8KG2 - chains K and L of the 24 polymer chains in the assembly; structure by X-ray diffraction, 3.10 A resolution.

[Chain K (and L)]
Protein: Transitional endoplasmic reticulum ATPase
Source organism: Homo sapiens
Notes: chain L of this document is another copy of the same molecule, construct and numbering; everything in this record applies to it too
UniProt: P55072 (TERA_HUMAN); residue numbers follow UniProt; this construct covers 21-458
Sequence (438 residues; row label = number of the first residue in the row):
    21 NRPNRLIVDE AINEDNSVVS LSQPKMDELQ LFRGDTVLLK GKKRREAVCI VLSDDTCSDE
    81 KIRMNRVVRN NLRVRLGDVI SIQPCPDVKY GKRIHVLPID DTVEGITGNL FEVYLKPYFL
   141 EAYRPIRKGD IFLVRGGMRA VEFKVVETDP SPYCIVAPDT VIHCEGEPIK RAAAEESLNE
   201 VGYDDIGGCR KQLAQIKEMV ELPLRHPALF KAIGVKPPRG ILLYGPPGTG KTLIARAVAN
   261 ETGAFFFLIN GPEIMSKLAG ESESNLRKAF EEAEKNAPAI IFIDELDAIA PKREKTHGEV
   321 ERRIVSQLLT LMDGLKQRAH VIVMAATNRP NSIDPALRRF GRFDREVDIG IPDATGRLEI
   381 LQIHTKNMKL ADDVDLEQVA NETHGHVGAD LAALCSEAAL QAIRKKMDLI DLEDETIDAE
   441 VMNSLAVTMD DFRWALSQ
Sequence notes: engineered mutation Ala-192 (Glu in P55072), Ala-193 (Asp in P55072), Ala-194 (Glu in P55072)
UniProt features mapped onto this chain:
  - binding site (ATP): Pro-247 to Leu-253, Asn-348, His-384
  - modified residue: Ser-37 (Phosphoserine), Lys-315 (N6,N6,N6-trimethyllysine), Thr-436 (Phosphothreonine)
Residues lining bound ligands: ADP (adenosine-5'-diphosphate): Asp-205, Ile-206, Gly-207, Cys-209, Pro-246, Pro-247, Gly-248, Thr-249, Gly-250, Lys-251, Thr-252, Leu-253, Asp-304, Ile-380, Ile-383, His-384, Gly-408, Ala-409, Ala-412

[How chain K and chain L interact]
Residue-residue contacts - 70 pairs, chain K then chain L:
  Asn-21(K) / Asp-431(L)
  Asn-21(K) / Leu-432(L)
  Asn-21(K) / Glu-433(L)  hydrogen bond
  Arg-25(K) / Asp-431(L)  hydrogen bond (side chain-backbone)
  Arg-25(K) / Leu-432(L)
  Arg-25(K) / Glu-433(L)  salt bridge
  Ile-27(K) / Asp-428(L)
  Val-99(K) / Asp-431(L)
  Glu-218(K) / Arg-424(L)  hydrogen bond (backbone-side chain)
  Glu-218(K) / Trp-454(L)
  Leu-222(K) / Leu-420(L)
  Leu-222(K) / Ile-423(L)  hydrophobic
  Leu-222(K) / Arg-424(L)
  Leu-222(K) / Met-427(L)  hydrophobic
  His-226(K) / Met-427(L)
  His-226(K) / Thr-436(L)
  Ala-228(K) / Thr-436(L)
  Leu-229(K) / Ile-423(L)  hydrophobic
  Leu-229(K) / Ile-437(L)  hydrophobic
  Leu-229(K) / Met-442(L)  hydrophobic
  Phe-230(K) / Leu-420(L)  hydrophobic
  Lys-231(K) / Glu-124(L)
  Lys-231(K) / Arg-159(L)  hydrogen bond (backbone-side chain)
  Ala-232(K) / Gly-125(L)
  Ala-232(K) / Gly-157(L)
  Ala-232(K) / Arg-159(L)
  Ile-233(K) / Met-158(L)
  Ile-233(K) / Ile-423(L)  hydrophobic
  Ile-233(K) / Met-442(L)  hydrophobic
  Gly-234(K) / Met-158(L)  hydrogen bond (backbone-backbone)
  Val-235(K) / Met-158(L)  hydrophobic
  Val-235(K) / Ser-416(L)
  Val-235(K) / Ala-419(L)  hydrophobic
  Val-235(K) / Leu-420(L)  hydrophobic
  Pro-238(K) / Glu-417(L)
  Glu-283(K) / Ser-276(L)
  Arg-313(K) / Pro-311(L)
  Arg-313(K) / Lys-315(L)  hydrogen bond (side chain-backbone)
  Arg-313(K) / Thr-316(L)
  Arg-313(K) / His-317(L)
  Arg-313(K) / Glu-321(L)  salt bridge
  Glu-314(K) / Lys-315(L)  salt bridge
  His-317(K) / His-317(L)
  Glu-319(K) / His-317(L)
  Glu-319(K) / Gly-318(L)
  Glu-319(K) / Glu-319(L)
  Glu-319(K) / Val-320(L)
  Glu-319(K) / Glu-321(L)
  Arg-322(K) / His-317(L)  hydrogen bond (side chain-backbone)
  Arg-322(K) / Glu-321(L)  salt bridge
  Arg-323(K) / Met-275(L)
  Arg-323(K) / Ser-276(L)  hydrogen bond (side chain-backbone)
  Arg-323(K) / Lys-277(L)  hydrogen bond (side chain-backbone)
  Arg-323(K) / Leu-278(L)
  Ser-326(K) / Pro-272(L)
  Ser-326(K) / Met-275(L)
  Ser-326(K) / Ser-276(L)
  Gln-327(K) / Ser-276(L)
  Leu-329(K) / Pro-272(L)  hydrophobic
  Thr-330(K) / Pro-272(L)
  Thr-330(K) / Glu-273(L)
  Thr-330(K) / Ser-276(L)
  Arg-338(K) / Arg-159(L)
  Arg-359(K) / Asn-270(L)
  Arg-359(K) / Asp-304(L)  salt bridge
  Arg-359(K) / Glu-305(L)  salt bridge
  Phe-360(K) / Ala-409(L)
  Arg-362(K) / Pro-272(L)
  Arg-362(K) / Glu-305(L)  salt bridge
  Arg-365(K) / Glu-417(L)  salt bridge
Interface residues without a listed pair, chain K (37 interface residues in all): Lys-236, Pro-237, Thr-316, Asp-333, Ala-356
Interface residues without a listed pair, chain L (42 interface residues in all): Ala-412, Ala-413, Gln-421, Gln-458

[In short]
The interface between chain K and chain L involves 37 residues on one side and 42 on the other, with 9
hydrogen bonds and 8 salt bridges. Among the polar pairs are Arg-25(K)/Glu-433(L), Arg-313(K)/Glu-321(L) and
Glu-314(K)/Lys-315(L). Bound to chain K: ADP.
Both chains are Transitional endoplasmic reticulum ATPase (Homo sapiens). Entry 8KG2 (Crystal structure of
p97-N/D1 hexamer in complex with FAF1-UBX domain) was determined by X-ray diffraction.
